7P77 - chains E and X of the 9 polymer chains in the assembly; structure by electron microscopy, 2.98 A resolution.

Chain E:
Name: Spike glycoprotein
From: Severe acute respiratory syndrome coronavirus 2
UniProt: P0DTC2 (SPIKE_SARS2); residue numbers follow UniProt; this construct covers 1-1208
Sequence (1288 residues; row label = number of the first residue in the row):
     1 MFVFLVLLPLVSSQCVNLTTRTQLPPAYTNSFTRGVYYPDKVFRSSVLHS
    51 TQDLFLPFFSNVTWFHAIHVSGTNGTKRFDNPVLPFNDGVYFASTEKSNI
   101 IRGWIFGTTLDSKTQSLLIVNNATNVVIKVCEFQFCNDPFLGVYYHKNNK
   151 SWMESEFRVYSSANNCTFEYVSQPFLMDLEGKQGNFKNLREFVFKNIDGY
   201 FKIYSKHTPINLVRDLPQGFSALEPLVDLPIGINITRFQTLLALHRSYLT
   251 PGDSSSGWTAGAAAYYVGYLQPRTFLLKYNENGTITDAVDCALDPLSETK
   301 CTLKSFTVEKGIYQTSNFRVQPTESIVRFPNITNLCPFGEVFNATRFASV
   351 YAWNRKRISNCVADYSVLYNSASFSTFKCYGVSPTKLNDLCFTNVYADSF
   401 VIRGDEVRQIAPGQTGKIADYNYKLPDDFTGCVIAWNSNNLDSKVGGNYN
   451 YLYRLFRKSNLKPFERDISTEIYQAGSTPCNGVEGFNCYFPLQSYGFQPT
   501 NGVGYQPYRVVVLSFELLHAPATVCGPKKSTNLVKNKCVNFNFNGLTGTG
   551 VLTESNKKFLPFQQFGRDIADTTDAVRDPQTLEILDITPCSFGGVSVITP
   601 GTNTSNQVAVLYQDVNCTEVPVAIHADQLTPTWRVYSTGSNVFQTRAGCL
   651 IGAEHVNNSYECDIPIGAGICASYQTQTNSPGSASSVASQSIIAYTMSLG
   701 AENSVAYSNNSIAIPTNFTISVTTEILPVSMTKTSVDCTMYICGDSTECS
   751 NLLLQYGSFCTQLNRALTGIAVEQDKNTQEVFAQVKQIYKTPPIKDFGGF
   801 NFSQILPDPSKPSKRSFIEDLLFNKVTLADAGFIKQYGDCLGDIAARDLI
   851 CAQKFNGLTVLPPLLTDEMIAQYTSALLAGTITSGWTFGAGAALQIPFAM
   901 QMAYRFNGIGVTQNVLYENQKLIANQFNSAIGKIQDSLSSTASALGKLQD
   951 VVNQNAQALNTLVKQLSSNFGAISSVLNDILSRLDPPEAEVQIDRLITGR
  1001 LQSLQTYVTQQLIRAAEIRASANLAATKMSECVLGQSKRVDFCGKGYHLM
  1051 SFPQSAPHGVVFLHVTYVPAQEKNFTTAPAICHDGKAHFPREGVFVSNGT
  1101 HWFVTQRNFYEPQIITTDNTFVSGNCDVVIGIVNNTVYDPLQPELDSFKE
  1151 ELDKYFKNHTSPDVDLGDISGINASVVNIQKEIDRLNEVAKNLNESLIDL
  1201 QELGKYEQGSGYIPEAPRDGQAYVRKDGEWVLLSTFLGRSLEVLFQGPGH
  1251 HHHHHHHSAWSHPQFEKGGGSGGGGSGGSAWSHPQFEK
Disordered / not traced: 1-25, 67-78, 142-152, 175-185, 244-260, 677-690, 829-851, 1150-1288
Disulfide bonds: Cys131-Cys166, Cys291-Cys301, Cys336-Cys361, Cys379-Cys432, Cys391-Cys525, Cys480-Cys488, Cys538-Cys590, Cys617-Cys649, Cys662-Cys671, Cys738-Cys760, Cys743-Cys749, Cys1032-Cys1043, Cys1082-Cys1126
Covalently attached groups: N-acetylglucosamine (NAG) linked to Asn61, Asn165, Asn234, Asn282, Asn331, Asn343, Asn603, Asn616, Asn657, Asn709, Asn717, Asn801, Asn1074, Thr1100
Sequence notes: engineered mutation Gly682 (Arg in P0DTC2), Ser683 (Arg in P0DTC2), Ser685 (Arg in P0DTC2), Pro986 (Lys in P0DTC2), Pro987 (Val in P0DTC2); expression tag (1209-1288)
Curated features (UniProtKB/Swiss-Prot):
  - region: Asn280 to Cys301 (Putative superantigen), Arg403 to Asp405 (Integrin-binding motif), Asn448 to Phe456 (Immunodominant HLA epitope recognized by the CD8+), Pro681, Ala684 (Putative superantigen), Ser816 to Tyr837 (Fusion peptide 1), Lys835 to Phe855 (Fusion peptide 2), Asp1163 to Glu1202 (Heptad repeat 2)
  - site: Arg815, Ser816 (Cleavage)
  - glycosylation: Asn17 (N-linked (GlcNAc...) (complex) asparagine), Asn61 (N-linked (GlcNAc...) (hybrid) asparagine), Asn74 (N-linked (GlcNAc...) (complex) asparagine), Asn122 (N-linked (GlcNAc...) (hybrid) asparagine), Asn149 (N-linked (GlcNAc...) (complex) asparagine), Asn165 (N-linked (GlcNAc...) (complex) asparagine), Asn234 (N-linked (GlcNAc...) (high mannose) asparagine), Asn282 (N-linked (GlcNAc...) (complex) asparagine), Thr323 (O-linked (GalNAc) threonine), Ser325 (O-linked (HexNAc...) serine), Asn331 (N-linked (GlcNAc...) (complex) asparagine), Asn343 (N-linked (GlcNAc...) (complex) asparagine), Asn603 (N-linked (GlcNAc...) (hybrid) asparagine), Asn616 (N-linked (GlcNAc...) (complex) asparagine), Asn657 (N-linked (GlcNAc...) (complex) asparagine), Thr676 (O-linked (GlcNAc...) threonine), Thr678 (O-linked (GlcNAc...) threonine), Asn709 (N-linked (GlcNAc...) (high mannose) asparagine), Asn717 (N-linked (GlcNAc...) (hybrid) asparagine), Asn801 (N-linked (GlcNAc...) (hybrid) asparagine) and 6 more in UniProt
  - natural variant: Leu5 (L5F: In strain: Iota/B.1.526), Ser13 (S13I: In strain: Epsilon/B.1.427/B.1.429), Leu18 (L18F: In strain: Beta/B.1.351, Gamma/P.1 and 1 more), Thr19 (T19I: In strain: Omicron/BQ.1.1, Omicron/XBB.1.5 and 1 more; T19R: In strain: Delta/B.1.617.2, Omicron/BA.2 and 4 more), Thr20 (T20N: In strain: Gamma/P.1), Leu24 to Ala27 (sequence variant, change not given here; In strain: Omicron/BA.2, Omicron/BA.2.12.1 and 6 more), Pro26 (P26S: In strain: Gamma/P.1), Gln52 (Q52H: In strain: Omicron/EG.5.1), Ala67 (A67V: In strain: Eta/B.1.525, Omicron/BA.1), His69 to Val70 (deletion: In strain: Alpha/B.1.1.7, Eta/B.1.525 and 5 more), Gly75 (G75V: In strain: Lambda/C.37), Thr76 (T76I: In strain: Lambda/C.37), 82 further natural variant entries in UniProt
  - mutagenesis: His69 to Val70 (Increased incorporation of cleaved spike into virions), Asn121 (N121Q: Partial loss of biliverdin affinity), Arg190 (R190K: Partial loss of biliverdin affinity), Asn234 (N234Q: Increased resistance to neutralizing antibodies), Asn331 (N331Q: Reduced viral infectivity), Asn343 (N343Q: Reduced viral infectivity), Leu452 (L452R: Increased resistance to neutralizing antibodies. Decreases HLA binding to NF9 epitope. Increased binding affinity to human ACE2), Tyr453 (Y453F: Decreased HLA binding to NF9 epitope. Increased binding affinity to human ACE2), Ala475 (A475V: Increased resistance to neutralizing antibodies), Val483 (V483A: Increased resistance to neutralizing antibodies), Glu484 (E484D: Increased replication in human TMEM106B overexpressing cells), Phe490 (F490L: Increased resistance to neutralizing antibodies and human covalescent sera neutralization), 12 further mutagenesis entries in UniProt
Reported in the primary citation:
  - mutagenesis - K417N, K417N/E484K/N501Y, E484K, N501Y: decreased binding to sybody#15

Chain X:
Name: sybody#68
From: synthetic construct
Notes: antibody fragment or engineered binder
Sequence (124 residues; row label = number of the first residue in the row):
     1 QVQLVESGGGSVQAGGSLRLSCAASGSISSITYLGWFRQAPGKEREGVAA
    51 LITVNGHTYYADSVKGRFTVSLDNAKNTVYLQMNSLKPEDTALYYCAAAA
   101 WGYAWPLHQDDYWYWGQGTQVTVS
Disulfide bonds: Cys22-Cys96

How chain E and chain X interact:
Pairs across the interface (19):
  Leu368(E) - Tyr103(X)
  Tyr369(E) - Asn55(X)  hydrogen bond (backbone-side chain)
  Ala372(E) - His57(X)
  Phe374(E) - Tyr59(X)  hydrogen bond (backbone-side chain)
  Phe374(E) - Tyr103(X)
  Ser375(E) - Ala104(X)
  Ser375(E) - Trp105(X)  hydrogen bond (backbone-backbone)
  Thr376(E) - Tyr103(X)
  Thr376(E) - Ala104(X)
  Thr376(E) - Trp105(X)
  Phe377(E) - Gly102(X)
  Phe377(E) - Tyr103(X)  hydrogen bond (backbone-backbone)
  Lys378(E) - Trp101(X)
  Cys379(E) - Trp101(X)
  Ser383(E) - Ala100(X)
  Pro384(E) - Trp101(X)
  Pro384(E) - Gly102(X)
  Thr385(E) - Thr32(X)
  Arg408(E) - His108(X)
Interface residues without a listed pair, chain E (15 interface residues in all): Asn370, Tyr508
Interface residues without a listed pair, chain X (13 interface residues in all): Pro106, Asp111
Interface features reported in the paper:
  - hot spots on chain E (mutagenesis) - P384H: decreased binding to sybody#68 (chain X)

In short:
Chain E and chain X form an interface of 15 and 13 residues respectively, with 4 hydrogen bonds. Among the
polar pairs are Tyr369(E)-Asn55(X), Phe374(E)-Tyr59(X) and Ser375(E)-Trp105(X). From the paper: K417N,
K417N/E484K/N501Y and E484K of chain E, among others, reduce binding to sybody#15; P384H of chain E reduces
binding to sybody#68 (chain X).
Chain E is Spike glycoprotein (Severe acute respiratory syndrome coronavirus 2) and chain X is sybody#68
(synthetic construct); the structure, SARS-CoV-2 spike protein in complex with sybody#15 and sybody#68 in a
3up conformation, was determined by electron microscopy (same publication as 7P78, 7P79, 7P7A and 7P7B).
